PDB entry 8OJG | electron microscopy, 4.38 A resolution (low resolution: residue-level contacts below are approximate; hydrogen-bond / salt-bridge calls are withheld) | chains E and F of the 8 polymer chains in the assembly

Chain E (and F):
Name: Intermembrane phospholipid transport system binding protein MlaD
Source organism: Escherichia coli
Notes: chain F of this document is another copy of the same molecule, construct and numbering; everything in this record applies to it too
UniProt: P64604 (MLAD_ECOLI); residues 1-183 here = UniProt positions 1-183
Amino-acid sequence (183 residues; row label = number of the first residue in the row):
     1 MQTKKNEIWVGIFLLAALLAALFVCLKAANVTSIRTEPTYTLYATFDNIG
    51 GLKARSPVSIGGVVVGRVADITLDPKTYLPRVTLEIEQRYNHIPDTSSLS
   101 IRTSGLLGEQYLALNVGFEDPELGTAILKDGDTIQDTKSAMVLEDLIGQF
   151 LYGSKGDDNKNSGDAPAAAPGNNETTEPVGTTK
Not modelled in the structure: 1-35, 153-183 (chain F: 1-34, 153-183)
Reported in the primary citation:
  - mutagenesis - F118E, E119K, D120K, Q149C/L151C, L151C: abolished growth in response to SDS/EDTA
  - mutagenesis - E122K: unchanged growth
  - mutagenesis - Q149C: unchanged growth in response to SDS/EDTA

Chain E / chain F interface:
Pairs across the interface (4; chain E residue first):
  I60(E) with L73(F)
  G61(E) with N48(F)
  R102(E) with E144(F)
  T103(E) with V142(F)
Also at the interface, not in a pair above, chain E (13 interface residues in all): G62, Y90, N91, H92, I93, S104, G105, L106, V116
Also at the interface, not in a pair above, chain F (8 interface residues in all): D47, I49, Y78, L143

In short:
Chain E and chain F form an interface of 13 and 8 residues respectively. The paper reports that F118E, E119K
and D120K of chain E, among others, abolish growth in response to SDS/EDTA; E122K of chain E leaves growth
unchanged; 7 substitutions were tested in all.
Both chains are Intermembrane phospholipid transport system binding protein MlaD (Escherichia coli). Entry
8OJG (Structure of the MlaCD complex (2:6 stoichiometry)) was determined by electron microscopy, deposited
together with 8OJ4.
